PDB entry 8XM7 | electron microscopy, 4.91 A resolution (low resolution: residue-level contacts below are approximate; hydrogen-bond / salt-bridge calls are withheld) | chains A and B of the 3 polymer chains in the assembly

# Chain A
Protein: Engulfment and cell motility protein 1
Source organism: Homo sapiens
Reference sequence: Q92556 (ELMO1_HUMAN); numbering as in UniProt (aligned over 1-727)
Sequence (733 residues; row label = number of the first residue in the row; numbers below 1 keep their minus sign (Gly-5 is residue -5)):
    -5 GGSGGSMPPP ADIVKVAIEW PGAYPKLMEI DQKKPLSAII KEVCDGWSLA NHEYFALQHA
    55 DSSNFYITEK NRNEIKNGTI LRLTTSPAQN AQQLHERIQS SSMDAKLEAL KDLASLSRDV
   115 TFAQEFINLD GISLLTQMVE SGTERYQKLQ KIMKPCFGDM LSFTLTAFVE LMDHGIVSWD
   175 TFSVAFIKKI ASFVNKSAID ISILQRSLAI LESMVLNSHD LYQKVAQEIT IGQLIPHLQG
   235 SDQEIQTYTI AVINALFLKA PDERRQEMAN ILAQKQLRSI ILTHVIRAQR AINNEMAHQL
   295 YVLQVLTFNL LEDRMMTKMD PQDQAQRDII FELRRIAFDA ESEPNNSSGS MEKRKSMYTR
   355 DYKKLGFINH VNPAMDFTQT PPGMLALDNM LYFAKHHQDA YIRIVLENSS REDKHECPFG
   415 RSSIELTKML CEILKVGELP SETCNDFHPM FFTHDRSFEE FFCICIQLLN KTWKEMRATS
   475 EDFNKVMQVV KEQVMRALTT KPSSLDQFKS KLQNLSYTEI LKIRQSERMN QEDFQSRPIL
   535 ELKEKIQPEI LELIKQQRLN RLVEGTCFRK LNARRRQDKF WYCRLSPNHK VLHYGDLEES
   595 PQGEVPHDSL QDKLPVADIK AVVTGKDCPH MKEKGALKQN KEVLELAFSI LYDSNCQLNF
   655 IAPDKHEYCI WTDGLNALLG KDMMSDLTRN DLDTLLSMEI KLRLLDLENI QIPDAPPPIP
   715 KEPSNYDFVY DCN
Disordered / not traced: -5 to 0
Differences from the reference sequence: expression tag (-5 to 0)
Curated features (UniProtKB/Swiss-Prot):
  - motif: Pro707 to Pro714 (SH3-binding)
  - modified residue: Tyr18 (Phosphotyrosine), Lys100 (N6-acetyllysine), Lys105 (N6-acetyllysine), Tyr216 (Phosphotyrosine), Ser344 (Phosphoserine), Tyr395 (Phosphotyrosine), Tyr511 (Phosphotyrosine), Tyr720 (Phosphotyrosine)
What the authors report for this chain:
  - mutagenesis - E36A/D39A (1.5-fold): increased catalytic activity on Rac1

# Chain B
Protein: Dedicator of cytokinesis protein 5
Source organism: Homo sapiens
Reference sequence: Q9H7D0 (DOCK5_HUMAN); residue numbers follow UniProt; this construct covers 1-1642
Sequence (1648 residues; numbered -5 to 1642; the number before each row is that of its first residue; numbers below 1 keep their minus sign (Gly-5 is residue -5)):
    -5 GGSGGSMARW IPTKRQKYGV AIYNYNASQD VELSLQIGDT VHILEMYEGW YRGYTLQNKS
    55 KKGIFPETYI HLKEATVEDL GQHETVIPGE LPLVQELTST LREWAVIWRK LYVNNKLTLF
   115 RQLQQMTYSL IEWRSQILSG TLPKDELAEL KKKVTAKIDH GNRMLGLDLV VRDDNGNILD
   175 PDETSTIALF KAHEVASKRI EEKIQEEKSI LQNLDLRGQS IFSTIHTYGL YVNFKNFVCN
   235 IGEDAELFMA LYDPDQSTFI SENYLIRWGS NGMPKEIEKL NNLQAVFTDL SSMDLIRPRV
   295 SLVCQIVRVG HMELKEGKKH TCGLRRPFGV AVMDITDIIH GKVDDEEKQH FIPFQQIAME
   355 TYIRQRQLIM SPLITSHVIG ENEPLTSVLN KVIAAKEVNH KGQGLWVSLK LLPGDLTQVQ
   415 KNFSHLVDRS TAIARKMGFP EIILPGDVRN DIYVTLIHGE FDKGKKKTPK NVEVTMSVHD
   475 EEGKLLEKAI HPGAGYEGIS EYKSVVYYQV KQPCWYETVK VSIAIEEVTR CHIRFTFRHR
   535 SSQETRDKSE RAFGVAFVKL MNPDGTTLQD GRHDLVVYKG DNKKMEDAKF YLTLPGTKME
   595 MEEKELQASK NLVTFTPSKD STKDSFQIAT LICSTKLTQN VDLLGLLNWR SNSQNIKHNL
   655 KKLMEVDGGE IVKFLQDTLD ALFNIMMEMS DSETYDFLVF DALVFIISLI GDIKFQHFNP
   715 VLETYIYKHF SATLAYVKLS KVLNFYVANA DDSSKTELLF AALKALKYLF RFIIQSRVLY
   775 LRFYGQSKDG DEFNNSIRQL FLAFNMLMDR PLEEAVKIKG AALKYLPSII NDVKLVFDPV
   835 ELSVLFCKFI QSIPDNQLVR QKLNCMTKIV ESTLFRQSEC REVLLPLLTD QLSGQLDDNS
   895 NKPDHEASSQ LLSNILEVLD RKDVGATAVH IQLIMERLLR RINRTVIGMN RQSPHIGSFV
   955 ACMIALLQQM DDSHYSHYIS TFKTRQDIID FLMETFIMFK DLIGKNVYAK DWMVMNMTQN
  1015 RVFLRAINQF AEVLTRFFMD QASFELQLWN NYFHLAVAFL THESLQLETF SQAKRNKIVK
  1075 KYGDMRKEIG FRIRDMWYNL GPHKIKFIPS MVGPILEVTL TPEVELRKAT IPIFFDMMQC
  1135 EFNFSGNGNF HMFENELITK LDQEVEGGRG DEQYKVLLEK LLLEHCRKHK YLSSSGEVFA
  1195 LLVSSLLENL LDYRTIIMQD ESKENRMSCT VNVLNFYKEK KREDIYIRYL YKLRDLHRDC
  1255 ENYTEAAYTL LLHAELLQWS DKPCVPHLLQ RDSYYVYTQQ ELKEKLYQEI ISYFDKGKMW
  1315 EKAIKLSKEL AETYESKVFD YEGLGNLLKK RASFYENIIK AMRPQPEYFA VGYYGQGFPS
  1375 FLRNKIFIYR GKEYERREDF SLRLLTQFPN AEKMTSTTPP GEDIKSSPKQ YMQCFTVKPV
  1435 MSLPPSYKDK PVPEQILNYY RANEVQQFRY SRPFRKGEKD PDNEFATMWI ERTTYTTAYT
  1495 FPGILKWFEV KQISTEEISP LENAIETMEL TNERISNCVQ QHAWDRSLSV HPLSMLLSGI
  1555 VDPAVMGGFS NYEKAFFTEK YLQEHPEDQE KVELLKRLIA LQMPLLTEGI RIHGEKLTEQ
  1615 LKPLHERLSS CFRELKEKVE KHYGVITL
Disordered / not traced: -5 to 0, 1216-1642
Differences from the reference sequence: expression tag (-5 to 0); variant Arg1285 (Lys in Q9H7D0)
Curated features (UniProtKB/Swiss-Prot):
  - modified residue: Ser365 (Phosphoserine), Lys818 (N6-acetyllysine)

# How chain A and chain B interact
Contacting residue pairs (96; chain A residue first):
  Pro532(A) - Asn18(B)
  Ile533(A) - Ile31(B)
  Glu535(A) - Asn18(B)
  Leu536(A) - Tyr17(B)
  Leu536(A) - Asn18(B)
  Leu536(A) - Leu29(B)
  Leu536(A) - Gln30(B)
  Leu536(A) - Ile31(B)
  Lys539(A) - Asn18(B)
  Leu547(A) - Tyr106(B)
  Gln550(A) - Tyr106(B)
  Gln551(A) - Tyr106(B)
  Asn554(A) - Val107(B)
  Arg555(A) - Tyr106(B)
  Arg555(A) - Val107(B)
  Arg555(A) - Asn108(B)
  Arg555(A) - Asn109(B)
  Leu689(A) - Trp102(B)
  Leu689(A) - Phe114(B)
  Met692(A) - Gln118(B)
  Met692(A) - Tyr122(B)
  Glu693(A) - Gln30(B)
  Glu693(A) - Trp102(B)
  Glu693(A) - Arg103(B)
  Lys695(A) - Tyr122(B)
  Lys695(A) - Ile125(B)
  Arg697(A) - Gln30(B)
  Arg697(A) - Ile31(B)
  Arg697(A) - Gly32(B)
  Arg697(A) - Asp33(B)
  Arg697(A) - Gln51(B)
  Leu698(A) - Ile31(B)
  Leu699(A) - Arg128(B)
  Asp700(A) - Tyr12(B)
  Asp700(A) - Gly13(B)
  Asp700(A) - Val14(B)
  Asp700(A) - Ile31(B)
  Asp700(A) - Gly32(B)
  Asp700(A) - Thr34(B)
  Asp700(A) - His65(B)
  Leu701(A) - Val14(B)
  Leu701(A) - Ala15(B)
  Leu701(A) - Ile31(B)
  Leu701(A) - His65(B)
  Glu702(A) - Arg128(B)
  Glu702(A) - Leu132(B)
  Asn703(A) - Val80(B)
  Asn703(A) - Leu132(B)
  Ile704(A) - His65(B)
  Ile706(A) - Ile16(B)
  Ile706(A) - Tyr17(B)
  Pro707(A) - Ile16(B)
  Pro710(A) - Tyr17(B)
  Pro710(A) - Tyr63(B)
  Pro711(A) - Tyr17(B)
  Pro711(A) - Thr62(B)
  Pro711(A) - Tyr63(B)
  Pro712(A) - Thr62(B)
  Pro712(A) - Tyr63(B)
  Ile713(A) - Trp44(B)
  Pro714(A) - Gly43(B)
  Pro714(A) - Trp44(B)
  Pro714(A) - Pro60(B)
  Pro714(A) - Glu61(B)
  Pro714(A) - Thr62(B)
  Lys715(A) - Tyr41(B)
  Lys715(A) - Gly43(B)
  Lys715(A) - Trp44(B)
  Glu716(A) - Met1(B)
  Glu716(A) - Tyr41(B)
  Glu716(A) - Trp44(B)
  Pro717(A) - Met1(B)
  Pro717(A) - Ala2(B)
  Pro717(A) - Arg3(B)
  Pro717(A) - Tyr41(B)
  Asn719(A) - Met1(B)
  Asn719(A) - Ala2(B)
  Tyr720(A) - Met1(B)
  Tyr720(A) - Ala2(B)
  Asp721(A) - Ala2(B)
  Asp721(A) - Arg3(B)
  Phe722(A) - Met1(B)
  Phe722(A) - Trp4(B)
  Phe722(A) - Glu39(B)
  Phe722(A) - Arg46(B)
  Val723(A) - Arg3(B)
  Val723(A) - Trp4(B)
  Tyr724(A) - Trp4(B)
  Tyr724(A) - Ile5(B)
  Tyr724(A) - Pro6(B)
  Tyr724(A) - Leu38(B)
  Tyr724(A) - Glu39(B)
  Asp725(A) - Glu39(B)
  Cys726(A) - Glu39(B)
  Cys726(A) - Arg46(B)
  Asn727(A) - Tyr48(B)
Also at the interface, not in a pair above, chain A (46 interface residues in all): Arg552, Thr688, Ile694, Leu696, Ala709
Also at the interface, not in a pair above, chain B (50 interface residues in all): Ser28, Lys67, Thr92, Thr121, Ser133

# Summary
Chain A and chain B form an interface of 46 and 50 residues respectively. From the paper: E36A/D39A of chain A
increase catalytic activity on Rac1.
Here chain A is Engulfment and cell motility protein 1 and chain B is Dedicator of cytokinesis protein 5, both
from Homo sapiens. Entry 8XM7 (Cryo-EM structure of the RhoG/DOCK5/ELMO1/Rac1 complex: RhoG/DOCK5/ELMO1
focused map) was determined by electron microscopy (same publication as 8JHK).
